1EVW - chains M and B of the 6 polymer chains in the assembly; structure by X-ray diffraction, 3.10 A resolution.

[Chain M]
Molecule: 8-nt DNA strand
Sequence (8 nucleotides; numbered 14 to 21; the number before each row is that of its first residue):
    14 GAGAGTCA

[Chain B]
Name: I-ppoi homing endonuclease
Source organism: Physarum polycephalum
UniProt: Q94702 (PPO1_PHYPO); numbering as in UniProt (aligned over 1-163)
Chain sequence (163 residues; row label = number of the first residue in the row):
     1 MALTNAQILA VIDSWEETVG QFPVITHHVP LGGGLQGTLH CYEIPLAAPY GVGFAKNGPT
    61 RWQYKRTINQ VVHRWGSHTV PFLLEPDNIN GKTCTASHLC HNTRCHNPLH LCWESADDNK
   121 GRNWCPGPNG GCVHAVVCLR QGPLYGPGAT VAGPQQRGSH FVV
Not modelled in the structure: 1
Differences from the reference sequence: engineered mutation Ala-116 (Leu in Q94702)
Metal / ion sites: Zn2+ site 1: Cys-41, Cys-100, Cys-105, His-110; Mg2+: His-98, Asn-119; Zn2+ site 2: Cys-125, Cys-132, His-134, Cys-138
Reported in the primary citation:
  - binding site for the 8-nt DNA strand: Arg-74
  - binding site for the 12-nt DNA strand: Lys-120 (proposed by the authors, not directly observed)
  - binding site for the 12-nt DNA strand: Lys-120
  - catalytic residues: Asn-119 (proposed by the authors, not directly observed)

[How chain M and chain B interact]
Pairs across the interface (18):
  DG14(M) / Arg-61(B)  sugar contact
  DG14(M) / Thr-95(B)  hydrogen bond to the phosphate
  DG14(M) / Ala-96(B)  hydrogen bond to the phosphate
  DG14(M) / Ser-97(B)  phosphate contact
  DG14(M) / His-98(B)  salt bridge to the phosphate
  DG14(M) / Asn-119(B)  hydrogen bond to the phosphate
  DA15(M) / Arg-61(B)  salt bridge to the phosphate
  DA15(M) / Thr-79(B)  phosphate contact
  DA15(M) / Thr-95(B)  phosphate contact
  DA15(M) / Ala-96(B)  hydrogen bond to the phosphate
  DA15(M) / Trp-113(B)  phosphate contact
  DG16(M) / Asn-57(B)  hydrogen bond to the base
  DG16(M) / Gln-63(B)  base contact
  DG16(M) / Gly-76(B)  phosphate contact
  DA17(M) / Asn-57(B)  base contact
  DA17(M) / Gln-63(B)  hydrogen bond to the base
  DA17(M) / Arg-74(B)  hydrogen bond to the base
  DG18(M) / Arg-74(B)  hydrogen bond to the base
Interface residues without a listed pair, chain M (6 interface residues in all): DT19
Interface residues without a listed pair, chain B (15 interface residues in all): Trp-75, His-78, Thr-103

[Summary]
Chain M and chain B form an interface of 6 and 15 residues respectively; the contacts include 8 hydrogen bonds
and 2 salt bridges. Among the polar pairs are DG16(M)/Asn-57(B), DA17(M)/Gln-63(B) and DA17(M)/Arg-74(B). From
the paper: the catalytic residue Asn-119(B); a binding site for the 8-nt DNA strand at Arg-74(B).
Chain M is an 8-nt DNA strand and chain B is I-ppoi homing endonuclease (Physarum polycephalum); the
structure, L116A mutant of the homing endonuclease I-ppoi complexed to homing site DNA, was determined by
X-ray diffraction.
